5KBV - chains C and D of the 4 polymer chains in the assembly; structure by electron microscopy, 6.80 A resolution (low resolution: residue-level contacts below are approximate; hydrogen-bond / salt-bridge calls are withheld).

[Chain C (and D)]
Name: Glutamate receptor 2
From: Rattus norvegicus
Notes: chain D of this document is another copy of the same molecule, construct and numbering; everything in this record applies to it too
UniProtKB: P19491 (GRIA2_RAT), isoform P19491-2; aligned to UniProt positions 25-841 over residues 10-826 (the alignment contains insertions or deletions, so no single offset holds)
Sequence (822 residues; numbered 10 to 831; the number before each row is that of its first residue):
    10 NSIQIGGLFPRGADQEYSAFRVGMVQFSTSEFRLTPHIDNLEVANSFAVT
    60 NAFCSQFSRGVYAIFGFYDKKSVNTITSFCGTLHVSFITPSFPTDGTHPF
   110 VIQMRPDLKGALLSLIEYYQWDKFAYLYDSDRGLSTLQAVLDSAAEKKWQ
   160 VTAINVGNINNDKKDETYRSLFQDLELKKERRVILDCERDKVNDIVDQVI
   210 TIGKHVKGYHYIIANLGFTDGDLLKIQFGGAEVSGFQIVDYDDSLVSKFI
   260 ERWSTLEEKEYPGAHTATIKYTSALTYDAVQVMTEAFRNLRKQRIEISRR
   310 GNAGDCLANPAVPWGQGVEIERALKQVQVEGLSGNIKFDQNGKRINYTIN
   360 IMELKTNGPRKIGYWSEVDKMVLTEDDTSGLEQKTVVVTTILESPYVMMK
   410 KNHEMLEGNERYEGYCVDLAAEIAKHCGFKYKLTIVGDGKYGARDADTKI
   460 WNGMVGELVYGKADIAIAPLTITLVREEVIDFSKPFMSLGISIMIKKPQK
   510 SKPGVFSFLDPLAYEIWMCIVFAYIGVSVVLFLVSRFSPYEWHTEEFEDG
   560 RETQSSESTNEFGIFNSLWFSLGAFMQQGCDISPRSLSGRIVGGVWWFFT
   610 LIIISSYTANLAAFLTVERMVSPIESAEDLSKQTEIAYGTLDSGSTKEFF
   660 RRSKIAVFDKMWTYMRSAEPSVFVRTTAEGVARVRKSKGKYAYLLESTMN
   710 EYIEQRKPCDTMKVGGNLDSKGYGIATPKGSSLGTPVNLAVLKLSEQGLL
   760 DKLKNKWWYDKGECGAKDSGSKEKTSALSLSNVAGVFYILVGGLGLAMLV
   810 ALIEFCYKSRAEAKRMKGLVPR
Not modelled in the structure: 545-567, 587-592, 818-831
Cystine bridges: Cys-63/Cys-315, Cys-718/Cys-773
Sequence notes: engineered mutation Glu-241 (Asn256 in P19491), Leu-382 (Val397 in P19491), Glu-384 (Gly405 in P19491), Asp-385 (Asn406 in P19491), Leu-758 (Val779 in P19491); conflict Gln-392 (Asn413 in P19491); expression tag (827-831)
Residues lining bound ligands:
  - N-acetylglucosamine (NAG; 2-acetamido-2-deoxy-beta-D-glucopyranose): Gln-337, Asn-344, Asn-355
  - ZK1 ({[7-morpholin-4-yl-2,3-dioxo-6-(trifluoromethyl)-3,4-dihydroquinoxalin-1(2H)-yl]methyl}phosphonic acid): Glu-402, Tyr-405, Tyr-450, Pro-478, Leu-479, Thr-480, Arg-485, Gly-653, Ser-654, Thr-686, Glu-705, Thr-707, Met-708, Tyr-732
Curated features (UniProtKB/Swiss-Prot):
  - glycosylation: Asn-355 (N-linked (GlcNAc...) asparagine)

[Chain C / chain D interface]
Contacting residue pairs (101):
  Asn-54(C) / Ser-87(D)
  Ser-55(C) / Asn-83(D)
  Ser-55(C) / Ser-87(D)
  Phe-56(C) / Ser-87(D)
  Phe-56(C) / Phe-88(D)
  Phe-56(C) / Thr-91(D)
  Phe-56(C) / Cys-315(D)
  Thr-59(C) / Phe-88(D)
  Asn-60(C) / Leu-316(D)
  Cys-63(C) / Leu-316(D)
  Lys-80(C) / Asn-83(D)
  Asn-83(C) / Ser-55(D)
  Asn-83(C) / Lys-79(D)
  Asn-83(C) / Lys-80(D)
  Thr-84(C) / Thr-84(D)
  Ser-87(C) / Asn-54(D)
  Ser-87(C) / Ser-55(D)
  Ser-87(C) / Phe-56(D)
  Phe-88(C) / Phe-56(D)
  Phe-88(C) / Thr-59(D)
  Thr-91(C) / Phe-56(D)
  Tyr-137(C) / Gln-147(D)
  Tyr-137(C) / Asp-151(D)
  Gln-147(C) / Tyr-137(D)
  Gln-147(C) / Leu-143(D)
  Gln-147(C) / Asn-164(D)
  Leu-150(C) / Leu-150(D)
  Leu-150(C) / Ala-162(D)
  Asp-151(C) / Tyr-137(D)
  Asp-151(C) / Ala-162(D)
  Asp-151(C) / Ile-163(D)
  Asp-151(C) / Asn-164(D)
  Ala-154(C) / Thr-161(D)
  Ala-154(C) / Ile-163(D)
  Ala-154(C) / Asp-183(D)
  Ala-154(C) / Leu-186(D)
  Glu-155(C) / Asp-183(D)
  Glu-155(C) / Leu-186(D)
  Gln-159(C) / Gln-159(D)
  Ala-162(C) / Leu-150(D)
  Asn-164(C) / Gln-147(D)
  Asp-314(C) / Asp-314(D)
  Asp-314(C) / Leu-316(D)
  Cys-315(C) / Phe-56(D)
  Cys-315(C) / Leu-316(D)
  Leu-316(C) / Asn-60(D)
  Leu-316(C) / Cys-63(D)
  Leu-316(C) / Asp-314(D)
  Leu-316(C) / Cys-315(D)
  Leu-316(C) / Leu-316(D)
  Ala-320(C) / Phe-56(D)
  Asp-519(C) / Leu-787(D)
  Pro-520(C) / Leu-787(D)
  Leu-521(C) / Leu-787(D)
  Ala-522(C) / Leu-787(D)
  Ala-522(C) / Ser-788(D)
  Ile-525(C) / Leu-787(D)
  Ile-525(C) / Ser-788(D)
  Ile-525(C) / Leu-789(D)
  Ile-525(C) / Val-792(D)
  Cys-528(C) / Phe-796(D)
  Ile-529(C) / Phe-796(D)
  Ala-532(C) / Leu-799(D)
  Val-539(C) / Met-807(D)
  Leu-596(C) / Glu-813(D)
  Ser-597(C) / Ala-806(D)
  Ser-597(C) / Ala-810(D)
  Ser-597(C) / Glu-813(D)
  Ile-600(C) / Ala-806(D)
  Val-601(C) / Leu-803(D)
  Val-601(C) / Ala-806(D)
  Val-604(C) / Ile-798(D)
  Val-604(C) / Leu-799(D)
  Trp-605(C) / Leu-799(D)
  Trp-606(C) / Met-585(D)
  Phe-607(C) / Phe-517(D)
  Phe-607(C) / Trp-526(D)
  Phe-608(C) / Val-795(D)
  Phe-608(C) / Phe-796(D)
  Phe-608(C) / Leu-799(D)
  Leu-610(C) / Ile-613(D)
  Ile-611(C) / Phe-517(D)
  Ile-611(C) / Tyr-616(D)
  Ile-611(C) / Val-795(D)
  Ser-614(C) / Tyr-616(D)
  Ser-614(C) / Thr-617(D)
  Ser-615(C) / Leu-620(D)
  Thr-617(C) / Thr-617(D)
  Ala-618(C) / Thr-617(D)
  Ala-618(C) / Leu-620(D)
  Ala-618(C) / Ala-621(D)
  Ala-618(C) / Leu-624(D)
  Asn-619(C) / Leu-624(D)
  Asn-619(C) / Leu-787(D)
  Ala-622(C) / Leu-624(D)
  Ala-622(C) / Thr-625(D)
  Phe-623(C) / Ser-785(D)
  Phe-623(C) / Ala-786(D)
  Thr-625(C) / Thr-625(D)
  Val-626(C) / Thr-784(D)
  Met-629(C) / Thr-625(D)
Also at the interface, not in a pair above, chain C (69 interface residues in all): Lys-79, Leu-92, Leu-143, Asp-183, Leu-186, Ala-317, Asn-318, Glu-524, Gly-535, Val-536, Arg-594, Gly-603, Ile-612, Ala-621
Also at the interface, not in a pair above, chain D (65 interface residues in all): Ser-139, Ala-154, Asn-318, Ala-320, Leu-577, Trp-578, Phe-584, Gln-586, Gly-802, Leu-805, Val-809

[Summary]
The interface between chain C and chain D involves 69 residues on one side and 65 on the other. Ligands of
chain C: compound ZK1. N-acetylglucosamine is covalently linked to Asn-355(C).
Chain C and chain D are both Glutamate receptor 2 (Rattus norvegicus); the structure, Cryo-EM structure of
GluA2 bound to antagonist ZK200775 at 6.8 Angstrom resolution, was determined by electron microscopy (same
publication as 5KBS, 5KBT and 5KBU).
